5KKS - chains A and B; structure by X-ray diffraction, 3.30 A resolution.

# Chain A (and B)
Molecule: Rho-associated protein kinase 1
Organism: Homo sapiens
Notes: EC 2.7.11.1; chain B of this document is another copy of the same molecule, construct and numbering; everything in this record applies to it too
UniProtKB: Q13464 (ROCK1_HUMAN); residues 6-415 here = UniProt positions 6-415
Amino-acid sequence (415 residues; each row starts with the number of its first residue):
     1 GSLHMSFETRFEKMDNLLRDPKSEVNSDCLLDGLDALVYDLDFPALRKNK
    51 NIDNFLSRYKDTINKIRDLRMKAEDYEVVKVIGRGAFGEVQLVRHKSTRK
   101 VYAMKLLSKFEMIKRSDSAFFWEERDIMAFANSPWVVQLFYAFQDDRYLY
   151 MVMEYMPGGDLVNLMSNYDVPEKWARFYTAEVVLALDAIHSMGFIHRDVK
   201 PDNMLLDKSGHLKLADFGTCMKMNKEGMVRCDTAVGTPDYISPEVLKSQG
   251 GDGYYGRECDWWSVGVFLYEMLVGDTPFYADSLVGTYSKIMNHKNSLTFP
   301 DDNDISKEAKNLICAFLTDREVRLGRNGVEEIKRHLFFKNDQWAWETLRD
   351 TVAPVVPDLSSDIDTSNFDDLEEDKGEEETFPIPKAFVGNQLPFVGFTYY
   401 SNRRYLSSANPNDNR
Disordered / not traced: 1-5, 373-377, 406-415 (chain B: 1-4, 373-375, 403-415)
Differences from the reference sequence: cloning artifact (1-5)
Small-molecule neighbours: 6U1 (2-[3-(methylsulfonylamino)phenyl]-N-[4-(1H-pyrrolo[2,3-b]pyridin-3-yl)-1,3-thiazol-2-yl]ethanamide): I82, R84, G85, A86, F87, G88, E89, V90, A103, K105, L107, F120, E124, V137, M153, E154, Y155, M156, L205, A215, D216, F368
Curated features (UniProtKB/Swiss-Prot):
  - active site: D198 (Proton acceptor)
  - binding site (ATP): I82 to V90, K105

# Chain A / chain B interface
Contacting residue pairs - 91 pairs, chain A then chain B:
  F7(A) - S97(B)
  F7(A) - T98(B)
  R10(A) - D68(B)  hydrogen bond (side chain-backbone)
  R10(A) - L69(B)  hydrogen bond (side chain-backbone)
  R10(A) - R70(B)  hydrogen bond (side chain-backbone)
  R10(A) - D75(B)  salt bridge
  R10(A) - K96(B)
  K13(A) - L69(B)
  M14(A) - L31(B)  hydrophobic
  M14(A) - I66(B)  hydrophobic
  M14(A) - L69(B)  hydrophobic
  M14(A) - R70(B)
  L17(A) - I66(B)  hydrophobic
  L18(A) - S27(B)
  R19(A) - R19(B)
  E24(A) - R58(B)  salt bridge
  E24(A) - Y59(B)  hydrogen bond (backbone-side chain)
  E24(A) - T62(B)  hydrogen bond
  V25(A) - L34(B)  hydrophobic
  V25(A) - T62(B)
  V25(A) - I66(B)  hydrophobic
  S27(A) - L18(B)
  C29(A) - Y59(B)
  L30(A) - L30(B)  hydrophobic
  L30(A) - L31(B)  hydrophobic
  L31(A) - L18(B)  hydrophobic
  L31(A) - L30(B)  hydrophobic
  L34(A) - V25(B)  hydrophobic
  L34(A) - L30(B)  hydrophobic
  L37(A) - L37(B)  hydrophobic
  L37(A) - L392(B)  hydrophobic
  L41(A) - F387(B)  hydrophobic
  L41(A) - L392(B)  hydrophobic
  N49(A) - F387(B)
  N49(A) - V388(B)  hydrogen bond (side chain-backbone)
  N51(A) - I113(B)
  N51(A) - V388(B)  hydrogen bond (side chain-backbone)
  N51(A) - G389(B)
  N51(A) - N390(B)  hydrogen bond
  N51(A) - P393(B)
  I52(A) - F387(B)  hydrophobic
  I52(A) - L392(B)  hydrophobic
  F55(A) - L392(B)
  F55(A) - V395(B)  hydrophobic
  R58(A) - E24(B)
  R58(A) - W122(B)
  R58(A) - L392(B)  hydrogen bond (side chain-backbone)
  R58(A) - P393(B)  hydrogen bond (side chain-backbone)
  R58(A) - F394(B)
  R58(A) - V395(B)  hydrogen bond (side chain-backbone)
  Y59(A) - E24(B)  hydrogen bond (side chain-backbone)
  Y59(A) - C29(B)
  Y59(A) - V395(B)
  T62(A) - E24(B)  hydrogen bond
  T62(A) - V25(B)
  I66(A) - M14(B)
  I66(A) - L17(B)  hydrophobic
  I66(A) - V25(B)  hydrophobic
  D68(A) - R10(B)  hydrogen bond (backbone-side chain)
  L69(A) - R10(B)  hydrogen bond (backbone-side chain)
  L69(A) - K13(B)
  L69(A) - M14(B)  hydrophobic
  L69(A) - L17(B)  hydrophobic
  R70(A) - R10(B)  hydrogen bond (backbone-side chain)
  R70(A) - M14(B)
  M71(A) - F7(B)  hydrophobic
  K72(A) - R10(B)
  D75(A) - R10(B)  salt bridge
  H95(A) - F7(B)
  S97(A) - F7(B)  hydrogen bond (side chain-backbone)
  T98(A) - F7(B)
  I113(A) - N51(B)
  Y141(A) - F7(B)
  F387(A) - L41(B)  hydrophobic
  F387(A) - N49(B)
  F387(A) - F387(B)  hydrophobic
  V388(A) - N49(B)  hydrogen bond (backbone-side chain)
  V388(A) - N51(B)  hydrogen bond (backbone-side chain)
  G389(A) - N51(B)
  N390(A) - N51(B)  hydrogen bond
  L392(A) - L37(B)  hydrophobic
  L392(A) - F55(B)  hydrophobic
  L392(A) - R58(B)
  P393(A) - N51(B)
  P393(A) - R58(B)
  V395(A) - R58(B)  hydrogen bond (backbone-side chain)
  V395(A) - Y59(B)
  Y400(A) - F11(B)
  S401(A) - F11(B)
  R403(A) - F11(B)
  Y405(A) - F11(B)
Also at the interface, not in a pair above, chain A (49 interface residues in all): F11, W122, F394
Also at the interface, not in a pair above, chain B (49 interface residues in all): S6, G33, I52, M71, K72, H95, G396, N402

# In short
Chain A and chain B each contribute 49 residues to their interface; the contacts include 21 hydrogen bonds and
3 salt bridges. Polar pairs include R10(A)-D75(B), E24(A)-R58(B) and R10(A)-D68(B). Bound to chain A: compound
6U1.
Chain A and chain B are both Rho-associated protein kinase 1 (Homo sapiens); the structure, ROCK 1 bound to
azaindole thiazole inhibitor, was determined by X-ray diffraction together with 5UZJ and 5KKT from the same
study.
